PDB entry 8FS6 | electron microscopy, 2.90 A resolution | chains G and H of the 11 polymer chains in the assembly

[Chain G]
Molecule: DNA damage checkpoint control protein RAD17
Source organism: Saccharomyces cerevisiae
UniProtKB: A0A8H4BW58 (A0A8H4BW58_YEASX); numbering as in UniProt (aligned over 1-401)
Sequence (401 residues; numbered 1 to 401; the number before each row is that of its first residue):
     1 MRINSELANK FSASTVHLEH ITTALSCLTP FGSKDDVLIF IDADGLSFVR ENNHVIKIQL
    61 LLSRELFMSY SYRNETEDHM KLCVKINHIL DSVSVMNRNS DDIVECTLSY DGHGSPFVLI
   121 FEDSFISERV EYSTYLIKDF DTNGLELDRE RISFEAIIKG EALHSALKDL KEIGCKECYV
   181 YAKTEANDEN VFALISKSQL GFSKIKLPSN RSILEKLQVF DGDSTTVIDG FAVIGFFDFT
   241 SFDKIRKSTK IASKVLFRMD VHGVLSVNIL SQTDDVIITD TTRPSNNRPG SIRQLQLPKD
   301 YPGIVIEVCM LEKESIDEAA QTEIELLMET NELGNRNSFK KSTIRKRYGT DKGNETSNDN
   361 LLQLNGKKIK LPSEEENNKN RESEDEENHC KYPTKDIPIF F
Not modelled in the structure: 1-8, 273-296, 331-401

[Chain H]
Molecule: DDC1 isoform 1
Source organism: Saccharomyces cerevisiae
UniProtKB: A0A8H4BUG7 (A0A8H4BUG7_YEASX); residues 1-612 here = UniProt positions 1-612
Sequence (612 residues; row label = number of the first residue in the row):
     1 MSFKATITES GKQNIWFRAI YVLSTIQDDI KITVTTNELI AWSMNETDTT LCQVRFQKSF
    61 FEEYEFKPHE IVFGENGVQV IEDTYGNSHK LYSFRVNGRH LTTISRKPDG DGIKSFTIAV
   121 NNTSTCPESL ANRLIVVIEM DSLIVKEYCP QFQPIKYDPI IINLKYKRRF LDVFGTAASD
   181 RNPQEPLDPK LLDVFTNTER ELTSALFNEE VESDIRKRNQ LTAADEINYI CCNSTLLKNF
   241 LDNCNVNVTD EVKLEINVHR LSITAFTKAV YGKNNDLLRN ALSMSNTIST LDLEHYCLFT
   301 TIEDEKQDKR SHSKRREHMK SIIFKLKDFK NFITIGPSWK TTQDGNDNIS LWFCHPGDPI
   361 LMQMQKPGVK LELVEVTDSN INDDILEGKF IKTAISGSKE EAGLKDNKES CESPLKSKTA
   421 LKRENLPHSV AGTRNSPLKV SYLTPDNGST VAKTYRNNTA RKLFVEEQSQ STNYEQDKRF
   481 RQASSVHMNM NREQSFDIGT THEVACPRNE SNSLKRSIAD ICNETEDPTQ QSTFAKRADT
   541 TVTWGKALPA ADDEVSCSNI DRKGMLKKEK LKHMQGLLNS QNDTSNHKKQ DNKEMEDGLG
   601 LTQVEKPRGI FD
Not modelled in the structure: 1, 71-76, 82-89, 168-226, 300-319, 382-612

[How chain G and chain H interact]
Residue-residue contacts (33):
  Ala162(G) - Ile144(H)  hydrophobic
  Ser165(G) - Ile144(H)
  Lys168(G) - Asp109(H)
  Asp169(G) - Arg106(H)  salt bridge
  Asp169(G) - Lys146(H)  salt bridge
  Asp169(G) - Tyr148(H)  hydrogen bond
  Glu172(G) - Thr103(H)
  Glu172(G) - Arg106(H)  salt bridge
  Ile173(G) - Arg106(H)
  Gln199(G) - Arg99(H)
  Gln199(G) - His100(H)  hydrogen bond (backbone-side chain)
  Leu200(G) - His100(H)
  Leu200(G) - Thr103(H)
  Leu200(G) - Ile104(H)  hydrophobic
  Leu200(G) - Cys149(H)
  Leu200(G) - Pro150(H)
  Phe202(G) - Tyr148(H)
  Phe202(G) - Cys149(H)  hydrogen bond (backbone-backbone)
  Ser203(G) - Glu147(H)
  Ser203(G) - Tyr148(H)
  Lys204(G) - Val145(H)
  Lys204(G) - Lys146(H)
  Lys204(G) - Glu147(H)  salt bridge
  Ile205(G) - Ile144(H)  hydrophobic
  Ile205(G) - Val145(H)
  Ile205(G) - Lys146(H)
  Lys206(G) - Ile144(H)
  Lys206(G) - Val145(H)  hydrogen bond (backbone-backbone)
  Pro208(G) - Ser142(H)
  Pro208(G) - Leu143(H)
  Pro208(G) - Ile144(H)
  Ile213(G) - Ser142(H)
  Glu323(G) - Ser129(H)
Other interface residues (no listed pair), chain G (21 interface residues in all): Gly201, Leu207, Asn210, Leu327, Thr330
Other interface residues (no listed pair), chain H (19 interface residues in all): Pro127, Arg133, Gln151

[Overview]
21 residues of chain G face 19 of chain H across their interface, with 4 hydrogen bonds and 4 salt bridges.
Polar pairs include Asp169(G)-Arg106(H), Asp169(G)-Lys146(H) and Glu172(G)-Arg106(H).
Chain G is DNA damage checkpoint control protein RAD17 and chain H is DDC1 isoform 1, both from Saccharomyces
cerevisiae; the structure, Structure of S. cerevisiae Rad24-RFC loading the 9-1-1 clamp onto a 10-nt gapped
DNA in step ..., was determined by electron microscopy (same publication as 8FS3, 8FS4, 8FS5, 8FS7 and 8FS8).
